Entry 6E7Z (electron microscopy, 3.73 A resolution); this record covers chains B and C of the 4 polymer chains in the assembly.

[Chain B (and C)]
Protein: Mucolipin-1
From: Homo sapiens
Notes: chain C of this document is another copy of the same molecule, construct and numbering; everything in this record applies to it too
UniProtKB: Q9GZU1 (MCLN1_HUMAN); residues 1-580 here = UniProt positions 1-580
Amino-acid sequence (580 residues; each row starts with the number of its first residue):
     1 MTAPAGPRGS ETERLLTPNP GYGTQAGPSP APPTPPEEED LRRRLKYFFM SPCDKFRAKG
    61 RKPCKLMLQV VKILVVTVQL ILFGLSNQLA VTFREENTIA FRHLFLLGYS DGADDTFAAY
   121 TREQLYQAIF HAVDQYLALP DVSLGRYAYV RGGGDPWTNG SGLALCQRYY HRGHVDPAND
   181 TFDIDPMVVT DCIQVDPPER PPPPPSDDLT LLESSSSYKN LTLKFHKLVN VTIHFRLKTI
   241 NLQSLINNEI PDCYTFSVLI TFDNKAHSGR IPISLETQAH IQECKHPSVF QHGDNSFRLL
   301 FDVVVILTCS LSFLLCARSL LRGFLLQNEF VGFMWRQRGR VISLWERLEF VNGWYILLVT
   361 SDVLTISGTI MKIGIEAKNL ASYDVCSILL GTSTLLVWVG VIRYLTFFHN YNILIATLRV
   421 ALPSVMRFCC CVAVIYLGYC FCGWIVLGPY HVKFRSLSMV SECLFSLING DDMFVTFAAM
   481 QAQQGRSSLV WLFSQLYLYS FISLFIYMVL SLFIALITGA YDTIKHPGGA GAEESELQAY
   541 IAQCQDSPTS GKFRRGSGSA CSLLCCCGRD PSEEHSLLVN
Disordered / not traced: 1-37, 202-215, 527-580
Cystine bridges: Cys166-Cys192, Cys253-Cys284
Ligand contacts:
  - AQV (2-{2-oxo-2-[(4S)-2,2,4-trimethyl-3,4-dihydroquinolin-1(2H)-yl]ethyl}-1H-isoindole-1,3(2H)-dione): Cys429, Val432, Ala433, Tyr436, Leu437, Phe465, Ile468, Phe513
  - HZ7 ((1R,2S,3S,4R,5S,6R)-5-{[(R)-[(2R)-2,3-bis{[(1S)-1-hydroxyoctyl]oxy}propoxy](hydroxy)phosphoryl]oxy}-2,4,6-trihydroxycyclohexane-1,3-diyl bis[dihydrogen (phosphate)]): Tyr47, Lys55, Lys59, Arg61, Lys65, Arg318, Ser319, Arg322, Leu325, Tyr355, Tyr404
UniProt features mapped onto this chain:
  - region: Arg42 to Lys62 (Interaction with phosphoinositides), Leu107 to Thr121 (Extracellular/lumenal pore loop), Cys565 to Cys567 (Required for palmitoylation and association with membranes)
  - motif: Glu11 to Leu16 (Dileucine motif), Asn469 to Phe474 (Selectivity filter), Glu573 to Leu578 (Dileucine internalization motif)
  - modified residue (Phosphoserine): Ser10, Ser557, Ser559
  - glycosylation: Asn230 (N-linked (GlcNAc...) asparagine)
  - natural variant: Leu106 (L106P: In ML4), Arg172 to Asn580 (deletion: In ML4 and LECD), Cys192 to Asn580 (deletion: In LECD), Thr232 (T232P: In ML4 and LECD), Leu259 (L259P: In LECD; uncertain significance), Gln291 to Asn580 (deletion: In LECD), Val331 (V331L: In a breast cancer sample), Gln337 to Asn580 (deletion: In LECD), Asp362 (D362Y: In ML4), Arg403 (R403C: In ML4), Phe408 (deletion: In ML4), Trp444 to Asn580 (deletion: In LECD; uncertain significance), 3 further natural variant entries in UniProt
  - mutagenesis: Leu15 to Leu16 (No effect on localization to lysosomes), Leu15 (L15A: Abolishes localization to lysosomes and leads to expression at the cell membrane; when associated with A-577), Arg42 to Arg44 (Reduces PtdIns(4,5)P2 sensitivity), Arg44 to Lys46 (Abolishes interaction with PDCD6 and decreases formation of aberrant endosomes upon overexpression), Arg44 (R44A: Abolishes interaction with PDCD6), Leu45 (L45A: Abolishes interaction with PDCD6), Tyr47 to Phe49 (Abolishes interaction with PDCD6), Arg61 to Lys62 (Reduces PtdIns(3,5)P2 sensitivity), Tyr109 (Y109G: Abolishes formation and extrusion of tubulo-vesicular structures and decreases lysosomal exocytosis when overexpressed), Ser110 (S110C: Modulates ion conduction; when associoated with C-112 and C-113), Asp111 (D111Q: Modulates inhibition by Ca(2+) at different pH levels but does not abolish channel inward rectification; when associated with Q-114 and Q-115), Gly112 (G112C: Modulates ion conduction; when associoated with C-110 and C-113), 11 further mutagenesis entries in UniProt
What the authors report for this chain:
  - binding site for HZ7: Tyr355
  - mutagenesis - Y355A, R403A, R403K: abolished signaling in response to HZ7

[How chain B and chain C interact]
Contacting residue pairs (99):
  Thr116(B) - Asp111(C)
  Tyr120(B) - Ala100(C)  hydrophobic
  Tyr120(B) - His103(C)  hydrogen bond
  Tyr120(B) - Leu144(C)
  Thr121(B) - Val142(C)
  Thr121(B) - Leu144(C)
  Arg122(B) - Pro140(C)
  Arg122(B) - Asp141(C)  hydrogen bond (side chain-backbone)
  Arg122(B) - Val142(C)  hydrogen bond (backbone-backbone)
  Arg122(B) - Ser143(C)
  Val175(B) - Arg146(C)  hydrogen bond (backbone-side chain)
  Pro177(B) - Arg146(C)
  Pro177(B) - Ala148(C)  hydrophobic
  Pro177(B) - Ile240(C)  hydrophobic
  Ala178(B) - Lys238(C)
  Asp180(B) - Cys284(C)
  Asp180(B) - Lys285(C)
  Thr181(B) - Lys285(C)
  Thr181(B) - Pro287(C)
  Phe182(B) - Pro251(C)
  Phe182(B) - Cys253(C)  hydrophobic
  Phe182(B) - Cys284(C)  hydrophobic
  Phe182(B) - Lys285(C)
  Phe182(B) - His286(C)
  Phe182(B) - Pro287(C)
  Phe182(B) - Ser288(C)
  Ile184(B) - Leu242(C)  hydrophobic
  Ile184(B) - Ser244(C)
  Ile184(B) - Pro251(C)  hydrophobic
  His226(B) - Arg146(C)
  Ala266(B) - Phe93(C)
  His267(B) - Leu242(C)
  Ser268(B) - Glu96(C)
  Ser268(B) - Asn97(C)  hydrogen bond (backbone-side chain)
  Ser268(B) - Tyr147(C)  hydrogen bond (backbone-side chain)
  Gly269(B) - Ala100(C)
  Gly269(B) - Leu144(C)
  Arg270(B) - Glu96(C)  salt bridge
  Ile271(B) - Leu144(C)  hydrophobic
  Ser424(B) - Asn410(C)
  Arg427(B) - Phe408(C)
  Arg427(B) - Asn410(C)
  Arg427(B) - Tyr411(C)
  Phe428(B) - Leu414(C)  hydrophobic
  Cys431(B) - Ile402(C)
  Cys431(B) - Leu405(C)  hydrophobic
  Val434(B) - Trp398(C)
  Leu437(B) - Trp398(C)  hydrophobic
  Gly438(B) - Leu395(C)
  Gly438(B) - Trp398(C)
  Tyr439(B) - Leu395(C)  hydrophobic
  Phe441(B) - Thr77(C)
  Phe441(B) - Leu80(C)
  Cys442(B) - Gly391(C)  hydrogen bond (side chain-backbone)
  Trp444(B) - Ile81(C)  hydrophobic
  Ile445(B) - Leu80(C)  hydrophobic
  Ile445(B) - Gly84(C)
  Val446(B) - Ser387(C)
  Pro449(B) - Gln88(C)
  Tyr450(B) - Asp384(C)  hydrogen bond
  Arg455(B) - Gln88(C)
  Gly470(B) - Gly470(C)
  Gly470(B) - Asp471(C)
  Asp471(B) - Asp471(C)
  Asp472(B) - Asp471(C)
  Met473(B) - Ser466(C)
  Met473(B) - Asn469(C)
  Met473(B) - Asp471(C)  hydrogen bond (backbone-side chain)
  Phe474(B) - Lys453(C)
  Phe474(B) - Cys463(C)  hydrophobic
  Phe474(B) - Ser466(C)
  Phe474(B) - Asp471(C)  hydrogen bond (backbone-side chain)
  Phe474(B) - Asp472(C)
  Phe477(B) - Glu462(C)
  Gln481(B) - Ser456(C)
  Gln481(B) - Met459(C)
  Gln481(B) - Glu462(C)
  Arg486(B) - Leu275(C)  hydrogen bond (side chain-backbone)
  Arg486(B) - Glu276(C)
  Leu489(B) - Ile388(C)  hydrophobic
  Val490(B) - Asp384(C)
  Trp491(B) - Ser458(C)
  Phe493(B) - Thr392(C)
  Gln495(B) - Glu462(C)  hydrogen bond
  Tyr499(B) - Ser461(C)  hydrogen bond (side chain-backbone)
  Tyr499(B) - Glu462(C)
  Tyr499(B) - Phe465(C)  hydrophobic
  Ile502(B) - Phe465(C)  hydrophobic
  Tyr507(B) - Ile468(C)
  Tyr507(B) - Asn469(C)  hydrogen bond
  Tyr507(B) - Leu510(C)
  Tyr507(B) - Phe513(C)  hydrophobic
  Met508(B) - Leu418(C)  hydrophobic
  Ser511(B) - Ile514(C)
  Ser511(B) - Ile517(C)
  Leu512(B) - Leu414(C)
  Leu512(B) - Thr417(C)
  Leu512(B) - Ile517(C)  hydrophobic
  Ala515(B) - Tyr521(C)
Interface residues without a listed pair, chain B (64 interface residues in all): Tyr170, Asp176, Asp183, Lys265, Cys430, Ile435, Val475, Ala478, Ser487, Leu516
Interface residues without a listed pair, chain C (77 interface residues in all): Phe83, Asn87, Val91, Ile99, Gly145, Thr239, Gln243, Glu283, Thr394, Ile415, Leu422

[Summary]
The interface between chain B and chain C involves 64 residues on one side and 77 on the other; the contacts
include 14 hydrogen bonds and 1 salt bridge. Among the polar pairs are Arg270(B)-Glu96(C), Tyr120(B)-His103(C)
and Arg122(B)-Asp141(C). From the paper: a binding site for HZ7 at Tyr355(B); Y355A, R403A and R403K of chain
B abolish signaling in response to HZ7.
Chain B and chain C are both Mucolipin-1 (Homo sapiens); the structure, cryo-EM structure of human TRPML1 with
ML-SA1 and PI35P2, was determined by electron microscopy, deposited together with 6E7P and 6E7Y.
